Entry 9CRU (electron microscopy, 3.89 A resolution); this record covers chains H and K of the 11 polymer chains in the assembly.

[Chain H]
Name: Alpha-soluble NSF attachment protein
From: Saccharomyces cerevisiae
UniProt: P32602 (SEC17_YEAST); numbering as in UniProt (aligned over 1-292)
Amino-acid sequence (293 residues; each row starts with the number of its first residue; numbering starts at 0):
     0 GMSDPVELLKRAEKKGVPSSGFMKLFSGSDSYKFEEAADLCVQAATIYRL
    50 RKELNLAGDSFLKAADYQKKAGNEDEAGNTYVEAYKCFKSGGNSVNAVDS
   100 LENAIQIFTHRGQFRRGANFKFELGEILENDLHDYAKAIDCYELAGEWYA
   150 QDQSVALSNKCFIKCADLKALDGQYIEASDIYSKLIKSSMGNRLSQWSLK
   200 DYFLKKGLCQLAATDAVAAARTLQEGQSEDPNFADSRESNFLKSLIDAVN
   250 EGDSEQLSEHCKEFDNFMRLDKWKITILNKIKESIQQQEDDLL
Disordered / not traced: 0
Sequence notes: expression tag (0)
Curated features (UniProtKB/Swiss-Prot):
  - modified residue: Ser2 (N-acetylserine)
  - cross-link: Lys261 (Glycyl lysine isopeptide (Lys-Gly) (interchain with G-Cter in ubiquitin))

[Chain K]
Name: Protein SSO1
From: Saccharomyces cerevisiae
UniProt: P32867 (SSO1_YEAST); numbering as in UniProt (aligned over 1-265)
Amino-acid sequence (269 residues; numbered -3 to 265; the number before each row is that of its first residue; numbers below 1 keep their minus sign (Gly-3 is residue -3)):
    -3 GASHMSYNNPYQLETPFEESYELDEGSSAIGAEGHDFVGFMNKISQINRD
    47 LDKYDHTINQVDSLHKRLLTEVNEEQASHLRHSLDNFVAQATDLQFKLKN
    97 EIKSAQRDGIHDTNKQAQAENSRQRFLKLIQDYRIVDSNYKEENKEQAKR
   147 QYMIIQPEATEDEVEAAISDVGGQQIFSQALLNANRRGEAKTALAEVQAR
   197 HQELLKLEKSMAELTQLFNDMEELVIEQQENVDVIDKNVEDAQLDVEQGV
   247 GHTDKAVKSARKARKNKIR
Disordered / not traced: -3 to 33, 258-265
Sequence notes: expression tag (-3 to 0)

[Chain H / chain K interface]
Residue-residue contacts (15; chain H residue first):
  Arg114(H) - Val230(K)
  Ser153(H) - Glu226(K)  hydrogen bond
  Ala155(H) - Ile222(K)  hydrophobic
  Ala155(H) - Glu226(K)
  Leu156(H) - Glu223(K)
  Leu156(H) - Glu226(K)
  Leu193(H) - Glu218(K)
  Leu193(H) - Ile222(K)  hydrophobic
  Trp196(H) - Thr211(K)
  Trp196(H) - Asn215(K)  hydrogen bond
  Trp196(H) - Glu218(K)
  Ser197(H) - Glu219(K)  hydrogen bond
  Arg236(H) - Glu204(K)  salt bridge
  Phe266(H) - Lys205(K)  hydrogen bond (backbone-side chain)
  Met267(H) - Ala208(K)  hydrophobic
Interface residues without a listed pair, chain H (12 interface residues in all): Lys159, Asn265
Interface residues without a listed pair, chain K (13 interface residues in all): Leu201, Asn234

[Summary]
The interface between chain H and chain K involves 12 residues on one side and 13 on the other; the contacts
include 4 hydrogen bonds and 1 salt bridge. Polar pairs include Arg236(H)-Glu204(K), Ser153(H)-Glu226(K) and
Trp196(H)-Asn215(K).
Here chain H is Alpha-soluble NSF attachment protein and chain K is Protein SSO1, both from Saccharomyces
cerevisiae. Entry 9CRU (Y20S (Sec18-Sec17-Sec9-Sso1-Snc1) EDTA - Class 1) was determined by electron
microscopy, deposited together with 9CRX, 9N22, 9NG2, 9NLU, 9NLW, 9NLY, 9NLZ and 9NM1.
